PDB entry 7CRO | electron microscopy, 3.75 A resolution | chains C and A of the 11 polymer chains in the assembly

== Chain C ==
Protein: Histone H2A
Organism: Xenopus laevis
UniProt: Q6AZJ8 (Q6AZJ8_XENLA); residues 1-129 here correspond to UniProt positions 2-130 (UniProt number = residue number + 1)
Amino-acid sequence (129 residues; row label = number of the first residue in the row):
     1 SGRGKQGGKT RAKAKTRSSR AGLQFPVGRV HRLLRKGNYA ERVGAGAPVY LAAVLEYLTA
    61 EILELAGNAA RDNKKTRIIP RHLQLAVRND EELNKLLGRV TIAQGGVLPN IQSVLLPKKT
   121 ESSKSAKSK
Unresolved in the structure: 1-9, 119-129
From the paper describing this entry:
  - post-translational modification sites: Lys119

== Chain A ==
Molecule: 187-nt DNA strand
Organism: Xenopus laevis
Sequence (187 nucleotides; row label = number of the first residue in the row):
     1 ATCGGGTGAT GCCCGATCCC CTGGAGAATC CCGGTGCCGA GGCCGCTCAA TTGGTCGTAG
    61 ACAGCTCTAG CACCGCTTAA ACGCACGTAC GCGCTGTCCC CCGCGTTTTA ACCGCCAAGG
   121 GGATTACTCC CTAGTCTCCA GGCACGTGTC AGATATATAC ATCCTGTTCC AGTGCCGGTG
   181 TCGCGAT
Unresolved in the structure: 1-10, 179-187

== How chain C and chain A interact ==
Contacting residue pairs - 12 pairs, chain C then chain A:
  Thr10(C) - DC138(A)  sugar contact
  Arg29(C) - DC143(A)  salt bridge to the phosphate
  Arg42(C) - DA133(A)  phosphate contact
  Val43(C) - DT132(A)  sugar contact
  Val43(C) - DA133(A)  hydrogen bond to the phosphate
  Gly44(C) - DT132(A)  phosphate contact
  Ala45(C) - DT132(A)  phosphate contact
  Lys75(C) - DG152(A)  phosphate contact
  Lys75(C) - DA153(A)  salt bridge to the phosphate
  Thr76(C) - DG152(A)  hydrogen bond to the phosphate
  Arg77(C) - DA151(A)  sugar contact
  Arg77(C) - DG152(A)  hydrogen bond to the phosphate
Also at the interface, not in a pair above, chain C (11 interface residues in all): Lys13, Glu41
Also at the interface, not in a pair above, chain A (8 interface residues in all): DA140

== Summary ==
The interface between chain C and chain A involves 11 residues on one side and 8 on the other; the contacts
include 3 hydrogen bonds and 2 salt bridges. Polar contacts include Val43(C)-DA133(A), Thr76(C)-DG152(A) and
Arg77(C)-DG152(A). From the paper: a modification site at Lys119(C).
Here chain C is Histone H2A and chain A is a 187-nt DNA strand, both from Xenopus laevis. Entry 7CRO (NSD2
bearing E1099K/T1150A dual mutation in complex with 187-bp NCP) was determined by electron microscopy,
deposited together with 7CRP, 7CRQ and 7CRR.
